Entry 1ERT (X-ray diffraction, 1.70 A resolution); this record covers chain A.

Chain A:
Molecule: Thioredoxin
Organism: Homo sapiens
UniProtKB: P10599 (THIO_HUMAN); residues 2-105 here correspond to UniProt positions 1-104 (UniProt number = residue number - 1)
Amino-acid sequence (105 residues; each row starts with the number of its first residue):
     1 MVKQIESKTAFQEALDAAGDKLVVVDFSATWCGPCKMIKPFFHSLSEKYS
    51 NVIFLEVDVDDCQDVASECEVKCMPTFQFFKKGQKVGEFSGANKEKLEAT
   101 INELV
Cystine bridges: Cys-73 forms a disulfide with the same residue of a neighbouring copy of this chain
What the authors report for this chain:
  - self-association interface (contacts with another copy of this molecule); pairs are residue here / residue on that copy: Trp-31/Ser-67 (hydrogen bond), Asp-60/Asp-60, Gln-63/Trp-31, Gln-63/Thr-30, Lys-72/Met-74 (backbone contact), Cys-73/Cys-73 (disulfide), Met-74/Trp-31, Trp-31, Val-59, Ala-66, Lys-72, Met-74
  - catalytic residues: Cys-32, Cys-35 (proposed by the authors, not directly observed)
  - contacts within the chain: Ala-29/Met-74, Cys-32/Cys-35 (hydrogen bond), Cys-32/Met-74, Ala-29/Cys-35, Val-59/Met-74

Overview:
From the paper: catalytic residues Cys-32 and Cys-35; a self-association interface involving Trp-31, Val-59
and Asp-60 among others.
Chain A is Thioredoxin (Homo sapiens); the structure, Human thioredoxin (reduced form), was determined by
X-ray diffraction (same publication as 1ERV, 1ERW and 1ERU).
